7TLX - chain 1; structure by X-ray diffraction, 1.90 A resolution.

[Chain 1]
Protein: C-type cytochrome
From: Pseudomonas putida S16
Reference sequence: A0A0E3ELC2 (A0A0E3ELC2_PSEPU); residues 1-105 here correspond to UniProt positions 28-132 (UniProt number = residue number + 27)
Sequence (105 residues; row label = number of the first residue in the row):
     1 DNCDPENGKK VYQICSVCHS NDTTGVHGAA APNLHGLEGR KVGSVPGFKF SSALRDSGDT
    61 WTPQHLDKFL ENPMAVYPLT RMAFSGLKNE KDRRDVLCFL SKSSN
Not modelled in the structure: 1-2, 105
Disulfide bonds: Cys3-Cys98
Covalently attached groups: heme c (HEC) linked to Cys15, Cys18
Metal / ion sites: heme c Fe: His19, Met82
Small-molecule neighbours: heme c (HEC): Ile14, His19, Ala30, Ala31, Pro32, Leu34, Leu37, Arg40, Val42, Gly43, Val45, Phe48, Phe50, Ser51, Leu54, Trp61, Leu66, Phe69, Leu70, Thr80, Arg81, Met82, Ala83, Phe84, Leu87, Leu100

[Overview]
Heme c is covalently linked to Cys15. The heme c Fe site is built by His19 and Met82.
Chain 1 is C-type cytochrome (Pseudomonas putida S16); the structure, Crystal Structure of cytochrome c from
Pseudomonas putida S16, was determined by X-ray diffraction, deposited together with 7U6L.
